PDB entry 9UHT | electron microscopy, 2.89 A resolution | chains D and J of the 10 polymer chains in the assembly

[Chain D]
Molecule: Non-structural protein 8
Source organism: Severe acute respiratory syndrome coronavirus 2
UniProtKB: P0DTD1 (R1AB_SARS2); residues 1-198 here correspond to UniProt positions 3943-4140 (UniProt number = residue number + 3942)
Chain sequence (198 residues; numbered 1 to 198; the number before each row is that of its first residue):
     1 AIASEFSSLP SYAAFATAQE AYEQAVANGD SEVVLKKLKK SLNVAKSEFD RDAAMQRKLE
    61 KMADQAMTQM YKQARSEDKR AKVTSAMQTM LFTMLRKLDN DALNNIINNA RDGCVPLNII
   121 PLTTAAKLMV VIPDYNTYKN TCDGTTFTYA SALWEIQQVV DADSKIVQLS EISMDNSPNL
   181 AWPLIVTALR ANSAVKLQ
Disordered / not traced: 1-5, 193-198
UniProt features mapped onto this chain:
  - site: Gln-198 (Cleavage)

[Chain J]
Molecule: Template
Source organism: Severe acute respiratory syndrome coronavirus 2
Sequence (27 nucleotides; row label = number of the first residue in the row):
    24 UGACUGCUCC CUAGCAUGCU ACUACCG

[How chain D and chain J interact]
Residue-residue contacts (4):
  Asn-43(D) with C45(J), phosphate contact; U46(J), phosphate contact
  Lys-61(D) with U35(J), salt bridge to the phosphate
  Gln-65(D) with C34(J), sugar contact
Interface residues without a listed pair, chain D (4 interface residues in all): Lys-40
Interface residues without a listed pair, chain J (5 interface residues in all): A47

[In short]
Chain D and chain J form an interface of 4 and 5 residues respectively; the contacts include 1 salt bridge.
Its one salt-bridged contact is Lys-61(D)/U35(J).
Here chain D is Non-structural protein 8 and chain J is Template, both from Severe acute respiratory syndrome
coronavirus 2. Entry 9UHT (SARS-CoV-2 E-RTC in complex with RNA-nsp9 and GMPPNP) was determined by electron
microscopy.
